Entry 4J96 (X-ray diffraction, 2.30 A resolution); this record covers chain A.

[Chain A]
Molecule: Fibroblast growth factor receptor 2
From: Homo sapiens
Notes: EC 2.7.10.1; fragment: Human FGF Receptor 2 Kinase Domain
UniProtKB: P21802 (FGFR2_HUMAN); residue numbers follow UniProt; this construct covers 458-768
Sequence (324 residues; row label = number of the first residue in the row):
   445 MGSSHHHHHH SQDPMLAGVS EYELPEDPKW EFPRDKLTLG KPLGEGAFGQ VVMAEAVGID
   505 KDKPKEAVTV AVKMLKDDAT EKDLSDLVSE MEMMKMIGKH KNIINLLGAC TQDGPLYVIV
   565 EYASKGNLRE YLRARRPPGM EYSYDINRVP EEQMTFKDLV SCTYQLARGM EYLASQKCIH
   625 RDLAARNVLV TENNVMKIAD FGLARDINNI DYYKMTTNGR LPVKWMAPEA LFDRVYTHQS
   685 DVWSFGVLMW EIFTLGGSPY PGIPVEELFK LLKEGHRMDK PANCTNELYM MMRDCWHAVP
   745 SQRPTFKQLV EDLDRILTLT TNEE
Not modelled in the structure: 445-460, 583-586, 767-768
Construct notes: expression tag (445-457); engineered mutation Ala491 (Cys in P21802), Met659 (Lys in P21802)
Curated features (UniProtKB/Swiss-Prot):
  - active site: Asp626 (Proton acceptor)
  - binding site (ATP): Leu487 to Gly490, Phe492 to Val495, Lys517, Glu565 to Ala567, Asn571
  - modified residue (Phosphotyrosine): Tyr466, Tyr586, Tyr588, Tyr656, Tyr657
  - natural variant: Lys526 (K526E: In FSPC), Asn549 (N549H: In CS), Glu565 (E565G: In PS), Arg612 (R612T: In a lung adenocarcinoma sample), Ala628 (A628T: In LADD1), Lys641 (K641R: In PS), Ala648 (A648T: In LADD1), Arg649 to Asp650 (sequence variant, change not given here; In LADD1), Gly663 (G663E: In PS), Arg678 (R678G: In CS)
  - mutagenesis: Asn549 (N549T: Constitutive kinase activity), Glu565 (E565A: Constitutive kinase activity), Tyr656 to Tyr657 (Loss of kinase activity)
From the paper describing this entry:
  - contacts within the chain: Arg649-Tyr657 (hydrogen bond), Tyr657-Met659 (hydrophobic contact), Met659-Leu665 (hydrophobic contact), Met659-Met670 (hydrophobic contact), Met659-Ala674 (hydrophobic contact), Met659-Tyr680 (hydrophobic contact)
  - mutagenesis - K659M: increased catalytic activity
  - post-translational modification sites: Tyr466, Tyr586, Tyr588, Tyr656, Tyr657 (citing earlier work)
  - mutagenesis - A648T: increased expression
  - conformationally variable residues (loop rearrangement): Asp644 to Pro666

[Summary]
Curated annotation (UniProt) lists active-site residue Asp626, 13 ATP-binding residues and 4 mutagenesis
sites. From the paper: K659M increases catalytic activity; modification sites Tyr466, Tyr586 and Tyr588 among
others.
Chain A is Fibroblast growth factor receptor 2 (Homo sapiens); the structure, Crystal Structure of FGF
Receptor 2 (FGFR2) Kinase Domain Harboring the Pathogenic Gain-of-Function K659M Mutation Identified ..., was
determined by X-ray diffraction, deposited together with 4J95, 4J97, 4J98 and 4J99.
